Entry 4WA5 (X-ray diffraction, 1.95 A resolution); this record covers chain A.

Chain A:
Molecule: Neuraminidase
Source organism: Influenza A virus (A/harbor seal/Massachusetts/1/2011(H3N8))
UniProt: I6NW33 (I6NW33_9INFA); residues 81-468 here = UniProt positions 81-468
Chain sequence (388 residues; row label = number of the first residue in the row):
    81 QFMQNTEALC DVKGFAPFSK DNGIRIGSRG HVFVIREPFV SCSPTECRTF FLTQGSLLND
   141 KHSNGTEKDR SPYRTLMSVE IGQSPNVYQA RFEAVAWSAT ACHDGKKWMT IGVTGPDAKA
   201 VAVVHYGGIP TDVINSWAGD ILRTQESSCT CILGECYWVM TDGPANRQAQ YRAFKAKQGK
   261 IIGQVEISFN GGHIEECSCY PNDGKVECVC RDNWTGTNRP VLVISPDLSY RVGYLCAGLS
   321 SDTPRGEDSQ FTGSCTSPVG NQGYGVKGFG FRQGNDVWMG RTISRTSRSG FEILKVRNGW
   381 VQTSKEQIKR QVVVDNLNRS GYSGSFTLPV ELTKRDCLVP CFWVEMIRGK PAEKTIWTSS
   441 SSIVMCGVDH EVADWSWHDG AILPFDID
Sequence notes: conflict Gln84 (Asn in I6NW33), Gly313 (Arg in I6NW33), Asn396 (Asp in I6NW33)
Disulfides: Cys90-Cys417, Cys122-Cys127, Cys182-Cys229, Cys231-Cys236, Cys277-Cys290, Cys279-Cys288, Cys316-Cys335, Cys421-Cys446
Covalent attachments: glycan linked to Asn144
Ion coordination: Ca2+: Asp292, Gly296, Asp322, Tyr344
Small-molecule neighbours: zanamivir (ZMR): Arg116, Glu117, Leu132, Asp149, Arg150, Arg154, Trp177, Ser178, Ile221, Arg223, Glu226, Ala245, Glu275, Glu276, Arg291, Asn293, Tyr344, Arg368, Tyr402
What the authors report for this chain:
  - binding site for zanamivir: Arg116, Glu117, Arg150, Trp177, Arg223, Glu226, Arg291, Tyr344, Arg368
  - catalytic residues: Arg116, Asp149, Arg150, Arg223, Glu275, Arg291, Arg368, Tyr402 (by similarity / conservation)

Overview:
Ligands of chain A: zanamivir. N-acetylglucosamine is covalently linked to Asn144. Asp292, Gly296, Asp322 and
Tyr344 form the Ca2+ site. From the paper: catalytic residues Arg116, Asp149 and Arg150 among others; a
binding site for zanamivir at Arg116, Glu117 and Arg150 among others.
Chain A is Neuraminidase (Influenza A virus (A/harbor seal/Massachusetts/1/2011(H3N8))); the structure, The
crystal structure of neuraminidase from a H3N8 influenza virus isolated from New England harbor seals ..., was
determined by X-ray diffraction together with 4WA1, 4WA2, 4WA3 and 4WA4 from the same study.
